PDB entry 8Z8N | electron microscopy, 2.79 A resolution | chains B and C of the 5 polymer chains in the assembly

== Chain B ==
Name: RNA-directed RNA polymerase catalytic subunit
Organism: Thogoto virus (isolate SiAr 126)
Notes: EC 2.7.7.48
UniProt: O41353 (RDRP_THOGV); residue numbers follow UniProt; this construct covers 1-710
Sequence (710 residues; each row starts with the number of its first residue):
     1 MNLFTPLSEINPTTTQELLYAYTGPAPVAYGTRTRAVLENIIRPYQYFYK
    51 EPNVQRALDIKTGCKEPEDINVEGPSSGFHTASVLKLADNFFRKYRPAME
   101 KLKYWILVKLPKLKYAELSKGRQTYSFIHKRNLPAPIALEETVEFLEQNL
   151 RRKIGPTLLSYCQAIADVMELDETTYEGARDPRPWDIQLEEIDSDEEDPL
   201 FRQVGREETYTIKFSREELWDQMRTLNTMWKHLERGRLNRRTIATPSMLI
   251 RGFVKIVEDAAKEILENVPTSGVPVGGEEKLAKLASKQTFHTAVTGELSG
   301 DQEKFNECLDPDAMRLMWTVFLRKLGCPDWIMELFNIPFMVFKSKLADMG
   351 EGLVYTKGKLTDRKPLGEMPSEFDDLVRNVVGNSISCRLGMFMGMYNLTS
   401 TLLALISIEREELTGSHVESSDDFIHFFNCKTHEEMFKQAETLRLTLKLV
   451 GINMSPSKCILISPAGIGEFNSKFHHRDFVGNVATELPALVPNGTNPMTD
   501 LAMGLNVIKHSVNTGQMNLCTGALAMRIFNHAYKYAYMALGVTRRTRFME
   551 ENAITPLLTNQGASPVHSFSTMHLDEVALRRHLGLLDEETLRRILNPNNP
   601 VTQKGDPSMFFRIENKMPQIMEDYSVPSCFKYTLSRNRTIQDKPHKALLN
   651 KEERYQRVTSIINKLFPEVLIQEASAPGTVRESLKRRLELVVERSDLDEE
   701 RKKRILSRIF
Disordered / not traced: 179-208, 604-619, 637-644
Construct notes: conflict L7 (Arg in O41353), W230 (Cys in O41353)

== Chain C ==
Name: Polymerase basic protein 2
Organism: Thogoto virus (isolate SiAr 126)
UniProt: Q9YNA4 (PB2_THOGV); residue numbers follow UniProt; this construct covers 1-769
Sequence (827 residues; each row starts with the number of its first residue):
     1 MDREEPAESECTLRALVEEYNGACKEAPKEMSKQFTDYNTFKRYTTSKKD
    51 HAPQMRLVYSVRKPWPISMTPSKEIPLVFNGTKLKDTILDLGESKRTRAN
   101 IVVPDYWSKYGSQTSLEVVNAILYAEDLKVQRFFSTEWGEIRYGRMLPFR
   151 KPVQACPTIEEVNPASIPHTLLQVFCPQYTTLDSKRKAHMGAVEKLKRVM
   201 EPICKVQTQESAVHIARSLIDSNKKWLPTVVDHTPRTAEMAHFLCSKYHY
   251 VHTNTQDLSDTRSIDNLCGELVKRSLKCRCPKETLVANLDKITIQGRPMR
   301 EVLADHDGELPYLGICRVAMGLSTHHTMKIRSTKFSILNSDHPRIEVKKV
   351 FSLSPDVQVTIPYRRFKGKAKVYFQNDQIQGYFSCTDRQIDEIKISAPKN
   401 APLLEPLLDICYYGSFIEPGFEQTFGFYPAGKREFVDSFFMHHSKDHKAF
   451 LIHMGLDKDLSLPLSPELNWKEPALSKVCRVTELDSTVQPYTSATREFVL
   501 GETLNVYTQHENGLELLICPTEIRSTRGPLPPGTNLSGSEFIDIYQDPFS
   551 RAKSLLKSTILHAERCKEFVGNMLEEYQDPAETTVQSLVPINTWGKSAKR
   601 KLQEEITSDPDWHQCPRKRAKMSYLAIIAGSIQDRDKKQTNVPRAFMLRG
   651 SQIEYDMKATRGLVVDTTNRIIVGGETVLREGKGGPEGYVQTGVFEEQPR
   701 CYLVDTPDHGLSMGLSRFCVHSQGRYFQYEKKISIWEETDNIKATIDSQR
   751 DLKRRRDIEEMVSKRARIVLEVLFQGPGHHHHHHHHSADYKDDDDKGGWS
   801 HPQFEKGGGSGGGGSGGSAWSHPQFEK
Disordered / not traced: 1-9, 49-50, 87-96, 255-827
Construct notes: expression tag (770-827)
Swiss-Prot annotation at these positions:
  - motif: K753 to R756 (Nuclear localization signal)
Reported in the primary citation:
  - mutagenesis - F134A/W138A, Q295A/D547A/I653A, D547A/F549A: decreased catalytic activity

== Chain B / chain C interface ==
Residue-residue contacts (196):
  Y115(B) - D37(C)  hydrogen bond
  Y115(B) - T40(C)
  A116(B) - N39(C)
  A116(B) - T40(C)
  A116(B) - R43(C)
  S119(B) - R43(C)  hydrogen bond
  K120(B) - R43(C)
  Q123(B) - K48(C)
  P134(B) - T45(C)
  P136(B) - T40(C)
  P136(B) - R43(C)
  I137(B) - Y44(C)
  I137(B) - T45(C)
  I137(B) - T46(C)
  L139(B) - T40(C)
  E140(B) - Y44(C)  hydrogen bond
  K153(B) - Q34(C)
  P156(B) - T36(C)
  E278(B) - W226(C)
  E279(B) - R150(C)
  E279(B) - P152(C)
  E279(B) - W226(C)
  A282(B) - F149(C)  hydrophobic
  D478(B) - L147(C)
  F479(B) - K247(C)
  V491(B) - Q54(C)
  P492(B) - Q54(C)
  P492(B) - L57(C)  hydrophobic
  N493(B) - Q54(C)
  G494(B) - L57(C)
  K509(B) - H242(C)
  V512(B) - H242(C)
  N513(B) - R150(C)
  N513(B) - L227(C)
  N513(B) - P228(C)
  N513(B) - H242(C)
  T514(B) - R150(C)
  L519(B) - H249(C)
  Y535(B) - V58(C)  hydrophobic
  Y535(B) - R62(C)  hydrogen bond (backbone-side chain)
  A536(B) - V61(C)
  Y537(B) - L57(C)  hydrophobic
  Y537(B) - V61(C)  hydrophobic
  M538(B) - R62(C)
  M538(B) - I101(C)  hydrophobic
  R544(B) - R62(C)
  R545(B) - I101(C)
  R545(B) - V102(C)
  R545(B) - D105(C)  salt bridge
  F548(B) - V102(C)  hydrophobic
  M549(B) - D105(C)
  N552(B) - F79(C)
  A553(B) - K109(C)
  I554(B) - D105(C)
  I554(B) - K109(C)
  Q561(B) - D105(C)  hydrogen bond
  F569(B) - H242(C)  hydrogen bond (backbone-side chain)
  F569(B) - F243(C)  hydrophobic
  S570(B) - F133(C)
  S570(B) - H242(C)
  S570(B) - F243(C)
  T571(B) - F133(C)
  M572(B) - H242(C)
  H573(B) - K129(C)
  H573(B) - E239(C)
  H573(B) - H242(C)
  L574(B) - K129(C)
  L574(B) - V130(C)
  L574(B) - F133(C)  hydrophobic
  D575(B) - E126(C)
  V577(B) - L123(C)  hydrophobic
  A578(B) - E126(C)
  A578(B) - V130(C)  hydrophobic
  R581(B) - V119(C)
  R581(B) - L123(C)
  R581(B) - D127(C)  salt bridge
  H582(B) - V130(C)
  H582(B) - Q131(C)  hydrogen bond
  H582(B) - F134(C)
  L583(B) - F134(C)  hydrophobic
  E588(B) - L116(C)
  E589(B) - Q113(C)  hydrogen bond (backbone-side chain)
  R592(B) - Q113(C)
  R592(B) - T114(C)
  R592(B) - L116(C)
  R592(B) - V119(C)
  R593(B) - W107(C)  hydrogen bond (backbone-side chain)
  R593(B) - S108(C)  hydrogen bond (side chain-backbone)
  R593(B) - K109(C)
  R593(B) - G111(C)
  R593(B) - S112(C)
  R593(B) - Q113(C)
  I594(B) - S108(C)
  L595(B) - I122(C)
  N596(B) - S112(C)  hydrogen bond
  N596(B) - Q113(C)  hydrogen bond (side chain-backbone)
  N596(B) - T114(C)
  P597(B) - V118(C)
  N599(B) - W107(C)
  P600(B) - M69(C)
  P600(B) - T70(C)
  P600(B) - S72(C)
  P600(B) - E74(C)
  P600(B) - W107(C)
  I620(B) - H214(C)
  Y624(B) - E126(C)
  Y624(B) - K129(C)
  Y624(B) - S218(C)
  S625(B) - E126(C)
  V626(B) - L123(C)  hydrophobic
  P627(B) - I122(C)
  C629(B) - P104(C)
  C629(B) - W107(C)
  F630(B) - P104(C)  hydrophobic
  F630(B) - D105(C)
  Y632(B) - I67(C)  hydrophobic
  Y632(B) - I101(C)
  T633(B) - I67(C)
  T633(B) - S68(C)
  L634(B) - L57(C)  hydrophobic
  L634(B) - S60(C)
  L634(B) - P66(C)
  S635(B) - W65(C)  hydrogen bond (side chain-backbone)
  S635(B) - P66(C)  hydrogen bond (side chain-backbone)
  L648(B) - Y44(C)
  K651(B) - E30(C)
  K651(B) - Y44(C)
  E652(B) - Y44(C)
  E652(B) - T46(C)  hydrogen bond
  R654(B) - A27(C)
  R654(B) - E30(C)  salt bridge
  Y655(B) - E30(C)
  Y655(B) - F41(C)  hydrophobic
  Y655(B) - Y44(C)  hydrophobic
  R657(B) - E26(C)  salt bridge
  T659(B) - Y38(C)
  T659(B) - F41(C)
  S660(B) - E19(C)  hydrogen bond
  I661(B) - E19(C)
  I662(B) - F35(C)  hydrophobic
  N663(B) - Y38(C)  hydrogen bond
  K664(B) - E19(C)  salt bridge
  L665(B) - L16(C)  hydrophobic
  F666(B) - F35(C)  hydrophobic
  P667(B) - C176(C)  hydrophobic
  P667(B) - Y179(C)  hydrophobic
  P667(B) - Q209(C)
  E668(B) - L172(C)
  E668(B) - C176(C)
  E668(B) - Y179(C)
  V669(B) - Y38(C)  hydrophobic
  L670(B) - Q209(C)
  I671(B) - P168(C)
  I671(B) - L171(C)
  I671(B) - L172(C)
  Q672(B) - L172(C)
  E673(B) - N39(C)  hydrogen bond
  A674(B) - F35(C)
  A674(B) - T36(C)  hydrogen bond (backbone-side chain)
  A674(B) - Y38(C)  hydrophobic
  A674(B) - N39(C)  hydrogen bond (backbone-side chain)
  A676(B) - F35(C)  hydrophobic
  G678(B) - Q34(C)
  G678(B) - F35(C)  hydrogen bond (backbone-backbone)
  T679(B) - S32(C)
  T679(B) - K33(C)
  T679(B) - Q34(C)
  T679(B) - F35(C)
  V680(B) - M31(C)
  V680(B) - K33(C)  hydrogen bond (backbone-backbone)
  V680(B) - Q34(C)
  V680(B) - F35(C)
  R681(B) - Y20(C)  hydrogen bond (backbone-side chain)
  R681(B) - C24(C)  hydrogen bond
  R681(B) - P28(C)
  R681(B) - M31(C)  hydrogen bond (backbone-backbone)
  S683(B) - F35(C)
  L684(B) - Y20(C)  hydrophobic
  L684(B) - M31(C)  hydrophobic
  K685(B) - Y20(C)
  R687(B) - Y179(C)
  L688(B) - L16(C)  hydrophobic
  L688(B) - Y20(C)  hydrophobic
  L690(B) - Y179(C)  hydrophobic
  V691(B) - Y179(C)
  V692(B) - L13(C)  hydrophobic
  R694(B) - Q178(C)
  R694(B) - Y179(C)  hydrogen bond
  L697(B) - E10(C)
  I705(B) - L13(C)  hydrophobic
  I705(B) - V17(C)  hydrophobic
  R708(B) - R14(C)
  R708(B) - V17(C)
  R708(B) - N21(C)  hydrogen bond (backbone-side chain)
  I709(B) - V17(C)  hydrophobic
  F710(B) - N21(C)  hydrogen bond (backbone-side chain)
Other interface residues (no listed pair), chain B (129 interface residues in all): E144, V275, S286, A489, T495, D500, E551, L579, T590, L591, N598, V601, Q603, L649, V658, S695, R701
Other interface residues (no listed pair), chain C (107 interface residues in all): A23, K42, P53, K63, V78, K83, V103, Y110, N120, F175, V206, Q207, T208, E210, V213, R217, K225, M240, A241

== In short ==
The interface between chain B and chain C involves 129 residues on one side and 107 on the other, with 28
hydrogen bonds and 5 salt bridges. Among the polar pairs are R545(B)-D105(C), R581(B)-D127(C) and
R654(B)-E30(C). The paper reports that F134A/W138A, Q295A/D547A/I653A and D547A/F549A of chain C reduce
catalytic activity.
Here chain B is RNA-directed RNA polymerase catalytic subunit and chain C is Polymerase basic protein 2, both
from Thogoto virus (isolate SiAr 126). Entry 8Z8N (Cryo-EM structure of Thogoto virus polymerase in
transcription pre-initiation conformation 3) was determined by electron microscopy (same publication as 8Z85,
8Z8J, 8Z8X, 8Z90, 8Z97, 8Z98 and 3 further entries).
